Entry 8V2A (electron microscopy, 3.59 A resolution); this record covers chains A and C of the 3 polymer chains in the assembly.

# Chain A
Name: Oncostatin-M
From: Homo sapiens
UniProt: P13725 (ONCM_HUMAN); residues 26-221 here = UniProt positions 26-221
Sequence (196 residues; each row starts with the number of its first residue):
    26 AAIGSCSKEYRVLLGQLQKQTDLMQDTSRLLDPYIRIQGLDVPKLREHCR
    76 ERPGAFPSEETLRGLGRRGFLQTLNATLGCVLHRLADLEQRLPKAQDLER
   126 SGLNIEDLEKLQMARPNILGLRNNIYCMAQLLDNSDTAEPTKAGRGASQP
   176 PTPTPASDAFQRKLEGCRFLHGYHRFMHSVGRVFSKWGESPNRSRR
Unresolved in the structure: 160-178, 217-221
Cystine bridges: Cys31-Cys152, Cys74-Cys192
Glycans and other covalent adducts: N-acetylglucosamine (NAG) linked to Asn100
From the paper describing this entry:
  - post-translational modification sites: Asn100
  - mutagenesis - Q41W/Q45W, N148R, N148W: abolished signaling
  - mutagenesis - Q41R, Q41W/Q45W, N148R, N148W: abolished binding to Interleukin-6 receptor subunit beta
  - mutagenesis - V37R, L48W, P118Y/D122Y/S126Y, P141R: unchanged signaling
  - mutagenesis - Q41R, V67A/K69A/L70A/H73A: decreased signaling
  - mutagenesis - A26DEL/A27DEL/I28DEL/G29DEL/S30DEL/C31DEL/S32DEL/K33DEL/E34DEL/C152S (KD: 40.9 nM), C31S/C152S (KD: 69.0nM): decreased binding to Interleukin-6 receptor subunit beta
  - specificity-determining residues: Lys69 (citing earlier work)

# Chain C
Name: Leukemia inhibitory factor receptor
From: Homo sapiens
UniProt: P42702 (LIFR_HUMAN); numbering as in UniProt (aligned over 45-833)
Sequence (817 residues; row label = number of the first residue in the row):
    45 QKKGAPHDLKCVTNNLQVWNCSWKAPSGTGRGTDYEVCIENRSRSCYQLE
    95 KTSIKIPALSHGDYEITINSLHDFGSSTSKFTLNEQNVSLIPDTPEILNL
   145 SADFSTSTLYLKWNDRGSVFPHRSNVIWEIKVLRKESMELVKLVTHNTTL
   195 NGKDTLHHWSWASDMPLECAIHFVEIRCYIDNLHFSGLEEWSDWSPVKNI
   245 SWIPDSQTKVFPQDKVILVGSDITFCCVSQEKVLSALIGHTNCPLIHLDG
   295 ENVAIKIRNISVSASSGTNVVFTTEDNIFGTVIFAGYPPDTPQQLNCETH
   345 DLKEIICSWNPGRVTALVGPRATSYTLVESFSGKYVRLKRAEAPTNESYQ
   395 LLFQMLPNQEIYNFTLNAHNPLGRSQSTILVNITEKVYPHTPTSFKVKDI
   445 NSTAVKLSWHLPGNFAKINFLCEIEIKKSNSVQEQRNVTIKGVENSSYLV
   495 ALDKLNPYTLYTFRIRCSTETFWKWSKWSNKKQHLTTEASPSKGPDTWRE
   545 WSSDGKNLIIYWKPLPINEANGKILSYNVSCSSDEETQSLSEIPDPQHKA
   595 EIRLDKNDYIISVVAKNSVGSSPPSKIASMEIPNDDLKIEQVVGMGKGIL
   645 LTWHYDPNMTCDYVIKWCNSSRSEPCLMDWRKVPSNSTETVIESDEFRPG
   695 IRYNFFLYGCRNQGYQLLRSMIGYIEELAPIVAPNFTVEDTSADSILVKW
   745 EDIPVEELRGFLRGYLFYFGKGERDTSKMRVLESGRSDIKVKNITDISQK
   795 TLRIADLQGKTSYHLVLRAYTDGGVGPEKSMYVVTKENSEQKLISEEDLG
   845 GEQKLISEEDLHHHHHH
Unresolved in the structure: 45-251, 432-861
Sequence notes: expression tag (834-861)
Cystine bridges: Cys341-Cys351
Glycans and other covalent adducts: N-acetylglucosamine (NAG) linked to Asn303, Asn407, Asn426
From the paper describing this entry:
  - post-translational modification sites: Asn303, Asn407, Asn426

# How chain A and chain C interact
Contacting residue pairs - 21 pairs, chain A then chain C:
  Gln63(A) with Ser310(C)
  Asp66(A) with His284(C)
  Val67(A) with Gly283(C); His284(C)
  Lys69(A) with Thr317(C); Thr318(C), hydrogen bond (side chain-backbone)
  His73(A) with Ile322(C)
  Pro118(A) with Ser309(C)
  Asp122(A) with Ser309(C), hydrogen bond; Val362(C)
  Ser126(A) with Ala308(C)
  Asp183(A) with Gln257(C); Asp258(C)
  Ala184(A) with Asp258(C); Val326(C), hydrophobic
  Phe185(A) with Asn313(C); Val315(C), hydrophobic; Gly324(C); Val326(C)
  Lys188(A) with Ser310(C), hydrogen bond; Asn313(C), hydrogen bond
Other interface residues (no listed pair), chain A (14 interface residues in all): Leu65, Leu70
Other interface residues (no listed pair), chain C (18 interface residues in all): Gly311, Asn321, Thr325
The authors on this interface:
  - specific contacts: Phe185(A)-Asn313(C), Phe185(A)-Gly324(C) (pi stacking), Lys188(A)-Ser310(C) (hydrogen bond), Lys188(A)-Asn313(C) (hydrogen bond), Val315(C)-Phe185(A), Val326(C)-Phe185(A)
  - interface residues, chain A: Asp66(A), Val67(A), Lys69(A), Leu70(A), His73(A), Pro118(A), Asp122(A), Ser126(A)
  - interface residues, chain C: His284(C), Ser310(C), Val315(C), Thr317(C), Ile322(C), Val362(C)

# Summary
14 residues of chain A face 18 of chain C across their interface; the contacts include 4 hydrogen bonds. Among
the polar pairs are Lys69(A)-Thr318(C), Asp122(A)-Ser309(C) and Lys188(A)-Ser310(C). The paper describes
contacts between Phe185(A) and Asn313(C), Val315(C) and Phe185(A) and Val326(C) and Phe185(A); pi stacking
between Phe185(A) and Gly324(C); hydrogen bonds between Lys188(A) and Ser310(C) and Lys188(A) and Asn313(C).
The paper reports that Q41R, Q41W/Q45W and N148R of chain A, among others, abolish binding to Interleukin-6
receptor subunit beta; interface residues Asp66(A), Val67(A) and His284(C) among others; 11 substitutions were
tested in all.
Chain A is Oncostatin-M and chain C is Leukemia inhibitory factor receptor, both from Homo sapiens; the
structure, Cryo-EM structure of human type I OSM receptor complex: model for assembly core region, was
determined by electron microscopy, deposited together with 8V29, 8V2B and 8V2C.
